4FH0 - chain A; structure by X-ray diffraction, 1.40 A resolution.

Chain A:
Name: Bcl10-interacting CARD protein
Organism: Homo sapiens
Notes: fragment: caspase recruitment domain
UniProtKB: Q96LW7 (BINCA_HUMAN); the author numbering skips numbers that UniProt does not, so the offset changes along the chain: 1-3 = UniProt 3-5; 6-101 = UniProt 6-101
Sequence (102 residues; each row starts with the number of its first residue; note: 2 numbers in that range are skipped by the numbering (no residue carries them; nothing is unmodelled there); numbers below 1 keep their minus sign (Ser-2 is residue -2)):
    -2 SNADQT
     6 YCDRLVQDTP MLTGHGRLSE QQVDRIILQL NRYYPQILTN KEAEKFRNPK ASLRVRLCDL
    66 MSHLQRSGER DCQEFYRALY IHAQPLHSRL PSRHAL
Disordered / not traced: -2 to 1, 99-101
Construct notes: expression tag (-2 to 0); engineered mutation Mse16 (Phe in Q96LW7), Mse66 (Leu in Q96LW7)
Modified positions: Mse16 (selenomethionine; parent Met); Mse66 (selenomethionine; parent Met)
Disulfide bonds: Cys7-Cys77

In short:
Chain A is Bcl10-interacting CARD protein (Homo sapiens); the structure, Crystal Structure of Human BinCARD
CARD, double mutant F16M/L66M SeMet form, was determined by X-ray diffraction together with 4DWN from the same
study.
